Entry 8UGO (X-ray diffraction, 2.45 A resolution); this record covers chains A and E.

Chain A:
Molecule: Lipoyl synthase, mitochondrial
Organism: Homo sapiens
Notes: EC 2.8.1.8
Reference sequence: O43766 (LIAS_HUMAN); residues 1-368 here = UniProt positions 1-368
Amino-acid sequence (368 residues; numbered 1 to 368; the number before each row is that of its first residue):
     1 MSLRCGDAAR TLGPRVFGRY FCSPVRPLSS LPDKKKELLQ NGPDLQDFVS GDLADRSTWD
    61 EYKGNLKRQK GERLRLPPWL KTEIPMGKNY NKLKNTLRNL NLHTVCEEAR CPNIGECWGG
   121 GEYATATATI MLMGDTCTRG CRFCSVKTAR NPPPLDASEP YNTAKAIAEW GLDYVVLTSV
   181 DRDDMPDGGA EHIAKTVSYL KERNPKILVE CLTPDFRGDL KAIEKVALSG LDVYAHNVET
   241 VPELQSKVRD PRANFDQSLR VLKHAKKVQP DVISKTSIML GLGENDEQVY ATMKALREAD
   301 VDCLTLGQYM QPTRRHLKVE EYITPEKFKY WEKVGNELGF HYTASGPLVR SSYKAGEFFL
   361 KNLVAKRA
Not modelled in the structure: 1-66, 366-368
Sequence notes: conflict Ala-368 (Lys in O43766)
UniProt features mapped onto this chain:
  - binding site ([4Fe-4S] cluster): Cys-106, Cys-111, Cys-117, Cys-137, Cys-141, Cys-144, Ser-352
  - natural variant: Arg-249 (R249H: In HGCLAS)

Chain E:
Molecule: Glycine cleavage system H protein, mitochondrial
Organism: Homo sapiens
Reference sequence: P23434 (GCSH_HUMAN); numbering as in UniProt (aligned over 1-173)
Amino-acid sequence (173 residues; numbered 1 to 173; the number before each row is that of its first residue):
     1 MALRVVRSVR ALLCTLRAVP SPAAPCPPRP WQLGVGAVRT LRTGPALLSV RKFTEKHEWV
    61 TTENGIGTVG ISNFAQEALG DVVYCSLPEV GTKLNKQDEF GALESVKAAS ELYSPLSGEV
   121 TEINEALAEN PGLVNKSCYE DGWLIKMTLS NPSELDELMS EEAYEKYIKS IEE
Not modelled in the structure: 1-49, 171-173
Covalent attachments: 6-thiooctanoic acid (YVI) linked to Lys-107
UniProt features mapped onto this chain:
  - modified residue: Lys-107 (N6-lipoyllysine)
  - natural variant: His-57 (H57R: In MMDS7; uncertain significance), Gln-76 to Glu-173 (deletion: In MMDS7), Pro-115 (P115L: In MMDS7; uncertain significance), Thr-148 (T148P: In MMDS7; uncertain significance)

How chain A and chain E interact:
Contacting residue pairs - 39 pairs, chain A then chain E:
  Arg-73(A) / Val-83(E)
  Arg-73(A) / Val-106(E)
  Arg-75(A) / Tyr-84(E)
  Arg-75(A) / Glu-104(E)  salt bridge
  Leu-76(A) / Glu-104(E)  hydrogen bond (backbone-side chain)
  Leu-76(A) / Ala-108(E)
  Leu-76(A) / Ala-109(E)  hydrophobic
  Lys-81(A) / Ala-109(E)
  Lys-81(A) / Glu-111(E)  salt bridge
  Thr-82(A) / Ala-109(E)
  Ile-84(A) / His-57(E)
  Ile-84(A) / Phe-74(E)  hydrophobic
  Ile-84(A) / Ala-78(E)  hydrophobic
  Ile-84(A) / Ser-110(E)
  Pro-85(A) / Phe-74(E)
  Pro-85(A) / Ala-78(E)
  Met-86(A) / His-57(E)
  Met-86(A) / Tyr-167(E)
  Met-86(A) / Ile-168(E)  hydrophobic
  Gly-87(A) / Ser-170(E)
  Lys-88(A) / Ser-170(E)
  Asn-91(A) / Ile-168(E)  hydrogen bond (side chain-backbone)
  Asn-91(A) / Lys-169(E)
  Asn-91(A) / Ser-170(E)
  Ala-109(A) / Lys-107(E)  hydrogen bond (backbone-side chain)
  Arg-110(A) / Glu-77(E)  salt bridge
  Arg-110(A) / Gly-80(E)
  Arg-110(A) / Lys-107(E)  hydrogen bond (backbone-side chain)
  Pro-112(A) / Lys-107(E)
  Met-310(A) / Lys-107(E)
  Gln-311(A) / Val-106(E)
  Gln-311(A) / Lys-107(E)  hydrogen bond (backbone-backbone)
  Pro-312(A) / Val-106(E)
  Pro-312(A) / Lys-107(E)
  Thr-313(A) / Asp-81(E)
  Thr-313(A) / Val-106(E)
  Arg-314(A) / Asp-81(E)  hydrogen bond (backbone-side chain)
  Arg-314(A) / Val-83(E)
  Arg-314(A) / Val-106(E)
Other interface residues (no listed pair), chain A (23 interface residues in all): Leu-74, Tyr-90, Cys-111, Arg-350
Other interface residues (no listed pair), chain E (20 interface residues in all): Leu-79

In short:
23 residues of chain A face 20 of chain E across their interface, with 6 hydrogen bonds and 3 salt bridges.
Polar contacts include Arg-75(A)/Glu-104(E), Lys-81(A)/Glu-111(E) and Arg-110(A)/Glu-77(E). UniProt lists 7
[4Fe-4S] cluster-binding residues on chain A.
Here chain A is Lipoyl synthase, mitochondrial and chain E is Glycine cleavage system H protein,
mitochondrial, both from Homo sapiens. Entry 8UGO (Structure of the complex between Human LIAS and H-protein
in the presence of 5'-deoxyadenosine) was determined by X-ray diffraction.
